Entry 1EUY (X-ray diffraction, 2.60 A resolution); this record covers chains B and A.

[Chain B]
Molecule: Glutaminyl TRNA
Sequence (74 nucleotides; row label = number of the first residue in the row; note: 2 numbers in that range are skipped by the numbering (no residue carries them; nothing is unmodelled there)):
   901 UGGGGUAUCGCCAAGC
   918 GGUAAGGCACCGGAUUCUGAUUCCGGCA
   947 AGCGAGGUUCGAAUCCUCGUACCCCAGCCA
Not modelled in the structure: 901

[Chain A]
Protein: Glutaminyl-tRNA synthetase
From: Escherichia coli
Notes: EC 6.1.1.18
UniProt: P00962 (SYQ_ECOLI); residues 1-547 here = UniProt positions 1-547
Amino-acid sequence (548 residues; each row starts with the number of its first residue; numbering starts at 0):
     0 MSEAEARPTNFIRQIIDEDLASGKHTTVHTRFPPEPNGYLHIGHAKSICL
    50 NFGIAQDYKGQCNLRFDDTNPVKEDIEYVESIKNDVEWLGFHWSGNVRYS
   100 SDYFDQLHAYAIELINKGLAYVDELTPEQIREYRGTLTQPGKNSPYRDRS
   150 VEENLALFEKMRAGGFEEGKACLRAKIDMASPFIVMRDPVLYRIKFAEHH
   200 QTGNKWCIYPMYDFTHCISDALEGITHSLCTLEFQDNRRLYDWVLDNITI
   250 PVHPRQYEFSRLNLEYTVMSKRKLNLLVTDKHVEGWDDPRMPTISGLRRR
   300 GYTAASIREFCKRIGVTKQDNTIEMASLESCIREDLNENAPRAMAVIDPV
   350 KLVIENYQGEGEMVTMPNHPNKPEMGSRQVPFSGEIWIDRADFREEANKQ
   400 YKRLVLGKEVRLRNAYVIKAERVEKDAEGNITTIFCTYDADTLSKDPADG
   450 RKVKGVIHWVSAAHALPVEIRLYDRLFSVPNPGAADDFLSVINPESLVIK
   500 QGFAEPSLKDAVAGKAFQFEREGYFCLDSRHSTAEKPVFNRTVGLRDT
Not modelled in the structure: 0-7, 443-453
UniProt features mapped onto this chain:
  - binding site (L-glutamine): Asp67
Ligand contacts: QSI (5'-O-[N-(L-glutaminyl)-sulfamoyl]adenosine): Arg30, Phe31, Pro32, Pro33, Glu34, His40, Gly42, His43, Lys45, Ser46, Asp66, Tyr211, His215, Leu228, Cys229, Thr230, Phe233, Phe258, Arg260, Leu261, Met268, Lys270

[Interface between chain B and chain A]
Residue-residue contacts (100):
  G902(B) with Leu136(A), base contact; Thr137(A), base contact; Pro181(A), hydrogen bond to the base
  G903(B) with Pro181(A), sugar contact; Phe182(A), sugar contact; Asp235(A), hydrogen bond to the base
  G904(B) with Phe182(A), sugar contact; Gln234(A), sugar contact; Asp235(A), sugar contact; Arg238(A), hydrogen bond to the phosphate
  G905(B) with Gln234(A), hydrogen bond to the sugar; Arg237(A), salt bridge to the phosphate; Arg238(A), salt bridge to the phosphate; Lys317(A), phosphate contact
  U906(B) with Lys317(A), sugar contact; Gln318(A), phosphate contact
  A907(B) with Gln318(A), sugar contact
  U908(B) with Gln318(A), hydrogen bond to the phosphate
  G910(B) with Glu323(A), hydrogen bond to the base
  C911(B) with Thr321(A), hydrogen bond to the sugar; Ile322(A), sugar contact; Glu323(A), sugar contact
  C912(B) with Ile313(A), hydrogen bond to the sugar; Asn320(A), phosphate contact; Thr321(A), hydrogen bond to the phosphate
  A913(B) with Ile313(A), sugar contact; Thr316(A), hydrogen bond to the phosphate; Gln318(A), phosphate contact
  A914(B) with Thr316(A), phosphate contact
  G915(B) with Gln13(A), hydrogen bond to the phosphate
  C916(B) with Gln13(A), hydrogen bond to the base
  G924(B) with Arg312(A), sugar contact
  C925(B) with Arg312(A), sugar contact; Ala325(A), sugar contact; Ser326(A), sugar contact; Ser329(A), sugar contact
  A926(B) with Ala325(A), sugar contact
  C927(B) with Arg545(A), salt bridge to the phosphate
  C934(B) with Arg410(A), hydrogen bond to the base; Leu411(A), base contact; Arg412(A), hydrogen bond to the sugar; Asn413(A), hydrogen bond to the base; Ala414(A), hydrogen bond to the base; Leu442(A), base contact; Val455(A), base contact
  U935(B) with Arg341(A), hydrogen bond to the base; Pro369(A), base contact; Asn370(A), base contact; Arg412(A), sugar contact; Gln517(A), hydrogen bond to the base; Glu519(A), base contact; Arg520(A), hydrogen bond to the base
  G936(B) with Gln399(A), hydrogen bond to the base; Tyr400(A), base contact; Lys401(A), salt bridge to the phosphate; Arg402(A), hydrogen bond to the base; Val455(A), phosphate contact; Arg520(A), salt bridge to the phosphate; Thr547(A), sugar contact
  A937(B) with Asn370(A), base contact; Leu544(A), sugar contact; Arg545(A), sugar contact
  U938(B) with Asn336(A), sugar contact; Asn370(A), hydrogen bond to the base
  C969(B) with Asp319(A), hydrogen bond to the sugar
  C970(B) with Asp235(A), base contact
  C971(B) with Leu136(A), base contact; Ile183(A), sugar contact; Asp235(A), sugar contact
  A972(B) with Arg130(A), sugar contact; Arg133(A), hydrogen bond to the sugar; Thr135(A), base contact; Leu136(A), base contact; Ile183(A), sugar contact
  G973(B) with Arg130(A), phosphate contact; Arg133(A), salt bridge to the phosphate
  C974(B) with Leu124(A), hydrogen bond to the base; Thr125(A), base contact; Pro126(A), base contact; Ile129(A), phosphate contact; Arg133(A), salt bridge to the phosphate; Gly168(A), hydrogen bond to the base; Ala170(A), base contact; Val189(A), sugar contact; Arg192(A), sugar contact; Met210(A), sugar contact
  C975(B) with Asn69(A), hydrogen bond to the sugar; Arg192(A), salt bridge to the phosphate; Lys194(A), salt bridge to the phosphate; Met210(A), sugar contact
  A976(B) with Glu34(A), sugar contact; Asp66(A), phosphate contact; Thr68(A), hydrogen bond to the phosphate; Asn69(A), phosphate contact; Arg192(A), salt bridge to the phosphate; Pro209(A), phosphate contact; Met210(A), phosphate contact; Tyr211(A), hydrogen bond to the phosphate; Phe233(A), base contact; Asn236(A), hydrogen bond to the base
Other interface residues (no listed pair), chain B (32 interface residues in all): C928
Other interface residues (no listed pair), chain A (75 interface residues in all): Gly134, Lys169, Cys171, Ile193, Leu231, Glu232, Ser259, Gly314, Val315, Thr441

[In short]
The interface between chain B and chain A involves 32 residues on one side and 75 on the other, with 30
hydrogen bonds and 10 salt bridges. Polar contacts include G902(B)-Pro181(A), G903(B)-Asp235(A) and
G910(B)-Glu323(A). Bound to chain A: compound QSI.
Chain B is Glutaminyl TRNA and chain A is Glutaminyl-tRNA synthetase (Escherichia coli); the structure,
Glutaminyl-tRNA synthetase complexed with a tRNA mutant and an active site inhibitor, was determined by X-ray
diffraction together with 1EUQ from the same study.
